PDB entry 9BQ2 | electron microscopy, 3.50 A resolution | chains A and B

Chain A:
Name: Flotillin-2
From: Homo sapiens
UniProtKB: J3QLD9 (J3QLD9_HUMAN); residue numbers follow UniProt; this construct covers 1-402
Sequence (402 residues; numbered 1 to 402; the number before each row is that of its first residue):
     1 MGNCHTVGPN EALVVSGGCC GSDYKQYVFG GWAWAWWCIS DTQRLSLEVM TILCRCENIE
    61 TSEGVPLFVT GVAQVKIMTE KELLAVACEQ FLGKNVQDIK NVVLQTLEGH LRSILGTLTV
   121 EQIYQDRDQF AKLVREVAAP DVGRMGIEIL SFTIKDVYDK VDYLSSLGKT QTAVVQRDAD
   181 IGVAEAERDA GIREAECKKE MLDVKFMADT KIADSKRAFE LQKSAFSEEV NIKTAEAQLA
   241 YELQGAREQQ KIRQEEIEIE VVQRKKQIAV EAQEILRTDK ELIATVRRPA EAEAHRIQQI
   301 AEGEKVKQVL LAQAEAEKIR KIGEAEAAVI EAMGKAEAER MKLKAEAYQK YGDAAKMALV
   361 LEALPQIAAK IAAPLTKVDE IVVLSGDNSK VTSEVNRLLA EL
Reported in the primary citation:
  - post-translational modification sites: Gly2, Tyr163 (citing earlier work)

Chain B:
Name: Flotillin-1
From: Homo sapiens
UniProtKB: O75955 (FLOT1_HUMAN); residues 1-422 here = UniProt positions 1-422
Sequence (422 residues; each row starts with the number of its first residue):
     1 MFFTCGPNEA MVVSGFCRSP PVMVAGGRVF VLPCIQQIQR ISLNTLTLNV KSEKVYTRHG
    61 VPISVTGIAQ VKIQGQNKEM LAAACQMFLG KTEAEIAHIA LETLEGHQRA IMAHMTVEEI
   121 YKDRQKFSEQ VFKVASSDLV NMGISVVSYT LKDIHDDQDY LHSLGKARTA QVQKDARIGE
   181 AEAKRDAGIR EAKAKQEKVS AQYLSEIEMA KAQRDYELKK AAYDIEVNTR RAQADLAYQL
   241 QVAKTKQQIE EQRVQVQVVE RAQQVAVQEQ EIARREKELE ARVRKPAEAE RYKLERLAEA
   301 EKSQLIMQAE AEAASVRMRG EAEAFAIGAR ARAEAEQMAK KAEAFQLYQE AAQLDMLLEK
   361 LPQVAEEISG PLTSANKITL VSSGSGTMGA AKVTGEVLDI LTRLPESVER LTGVSISQVN
   421 HK
Swiss-Prot annotation at these positions:
  - modified residue: Ser19 (Phosphoserine), Ser163 (Phosphoserine), Ser385 (Phosphoserine), Thr387 (Phosphothreonine)
Reported in the primary citation:
  - post-translational modification sites: Tyr160 (citing earlier work)

Chain A / chain B interface:
Pairs across the interface - 203 pairs, chain A then chain B:
  Val14(A) - Pro7(B)
  Ser16(A) - Thr4(B)
  Ser16(A) - Cys5(B)  hydrogen bond (side chain-backbone)
  Ser16(A) - Gly26(B)
  Ser16(A) - Gly27(B)
  Gly17(A) - Arg28(B)
  Ser22(A) - Gly27(B)
  Ser22(A) - Arg28(B)  hydrogen bond (backbone-backbone)
  Asp23(A) - Val24(B)
  Tyr24(A) - Gly26(B)
  Tyr24(A) - Gly27(B)
  Lys25(A) - Pro7(B)
  Lys25(A) - Ala25(B)
  Lys25(A) - Gly26(B)
  Cys38(A) - Phe2(B)
  Ile39(A) - Phe2(B)  hydrophobic
  Ile39(A) - Thr4(B)
  Asp41(A) - Thr4(B)
  Gln43(A) - Gly6(B)
  Asn58(A) - His155(B)  hydrogen bond
  Glu60(A) - Tyr121(B)
  Glu60(A) - Ile154(B)
  Thr61(A) - Tyr121(B)  hydrogen bond (backbone-side chain)
  Thr61(A) - Lys122(B)
  Ser62(A) - Lys122(B)  hydrogen bond (backbone-side chain)
  Glu63(A) - Leu164(B)
  Glu63(A) - Gly165(B)
  Gly64(A) - Tyr121(B)  hydrogen bond (backbone-side chain)
  Gly64(A) - Leu164(B)
  Val65(A) - Gly165(B)
  Val65(A) - Arg168(B)
  Cys88(A) - Asn8(B)  hydrogen bond (backbone-side chain)
  Glu89(A) - Pro7(B)
  Glu89(A) - Asn8(B)  hydrogen bond (backbone-side chain)
  Glu89(A) - Leu43(B)
  Glu89(A) - Asn44(B)
  Glu89(A) - Lys72(B)  salt bridge
  Gln90(A) - Asn8(B)
  Gln90(A) - Asn44(B)
  Gln90(A) - Thr45(B)
  Phe91(A) - Asn8(B)
  Leu92(A) - Pro7(B)
  Leu92(A) - Asn8(B)  hydrogen bond (backbone-side chain)
  Lys94(A) - Asn44(B)
  Lys94(A) - Glu93(B)  salt bridge
  Val102(A) - Thr47(B)
  Gln105(A) - Thr47(B)
  Gln105(A) - Ile68(B)
  Gln105(A) - Thr150(B)
  Gln105(A) - Lys152(B)
  Thr106(A) - Gln70(B)
  Thr106(A) - Thr150(B)
  Glu108(A) - Lys152(B)  salt bridge
  Gly109(A) - Thr150(B)
  Arg112(A) - Leu151(B)  hydrogen bond (side chain-backbone)
  Arg112(A) - Lys152(B)  hydrogen bond (side chain-backbone)
  Ser113(A) - Arg124(B)
  Ser113(A) - Gln125(B)
  Gly116(A) - Lys122(B)
  Thr117(A) - Lys122(B)
  Asp141(A) - Ser148(B)  hydrogen bond
  Met145(A) - Gln70(B)  hydrogen bond
  Met145(A) - Val147(B)  hydrophobic
  Tyr163(A) - Gly165(B)  hydrogen bond (side chain-backbone)
  Tyr163(A) - Lys166(B)
  Tyr163(A) - Thr169(B)
  Ser166(A) - Val172(B)
  Lys169(A) - Glu180(B)  salt bridge
  Ala173(A) - Ala183(B)  hydrophobic
  Ile181(A) - Arg190(B)
  Ala184(A) - Ala194(B)  hydrophobic
  Glu187(A) - Lys198(B)  salt bridge
  Arg188(A) - Lys193(B)  hydrogen bond (side chain-backbone)
  Arg188(A) - Ala194(B)
  Arg188(A) - Glu197(B)  salt bridge
  Ile192(A) - Ala201(B)  hydrophobic
  Ala195(A) - Ser205(B)  hydrogen bond (backbone-side chain)
  Ala195(A) - Met209(B)
  Lys198(A) - Met209(B)
  Lys199(A) - Ser205(B)
  Lys199(A) - Glu208(B)
  Lys199(A) - Met209(B)
  Leu202(A) - Met209(B)  hydrophobic
  Phe206(A) - Met209(B)
  Phe206(A) - Ala212(B)
  Phe206(A) - Gln213(B)
  Phe206(A) - Tyr216(B)
  Asp209(A) - Tyr216(B)
  Thr210(A) - Tyr216(B)
  Asp214(A) - Tyr223(B)  hydrogen bond
  Leu221(A) - Glu226(B)
  Ser224(A) - Arg230(B)
  Ser224(A) - Ala234(B)
  Glu228(A) - Arg230(B)
  Glu228(A) - Gln233(B)
  Glu228(A) - Ala234(B)  hydrogen bond (side chain-backbone)
  Glu228(A) - Ala237(B)
  Asn231(A) - Ala234(B)  hydrogen bond (side chain-backbone)
  Asn231(A) - Tyr238(B)
  Ile232(A) - Gln241(B)
  Ala235(A) - Tyr238(B)
  Glu236(A) - Gln241(B)  hydrogen bond
  Leu239(A) - Thr245(B)
  Leu239(A) - Ile249(B)
  Leu243(A) - Ile249(B)  hydrophobic
  Ala246(A) - Val256(B)
  Gln250(A) - Gln255(B)
  Gln250(A) - Val256(B)
  Gln250(A) - Val259(B)
  Gln254(A) - Val259(B)
  Gln254(A) - Gln263(B)
  Ile257(A) - Gln263(B)
  Ile257(A) - Gln264(B)
  Glu260(A) - Val267(B)
  Val261(A) - Gln263(B)
  Val261(A) - Ala266(B)  hydrophobic
  Val261(A) - Val267(B)  hydrophobic
  Arg264(A) - Val267(B)
  Arg264(A) - Gln270(B)
  Arg264(A) - Glu271(B)  salt bridge
  Lys265(A) - Gln270(B)
  Ile268(A) - Gln270(B)
  Ile268(A) - Ala273(B)  hydrophobic
  Ile268(A) - Lys277(B)
  Glu271(A) - Arg274(B)
  Glu271(A) - Lys277(B)
  Ile275(A) - Lys277(B)
  Ile275(A) - Glu280(B)
  Thr278(A) - Ala281(B)
  Asp279(A) - Lys285(B)  salt bridge
  Leu282(A) - Lys285(B)
  Leu282(A) - Pro286(B)
  Leu282(A) - Ala289(B)  hydrophobic
  Val286(A) - Ala289(B)
  Arg287(A) - Tyr292(B)
  Ala290(A) - Lys293(B)
  Ala294(A) - Arg296(B)
  Ala294(A) - Ala300(B)
  Ile297(A) - Ala300(B)
  Ile297(A) - Gln304(B)
  Ala301(A) - Met307(B)
  Glu302(A) - Met307(B)
  Lys305(A) - Met307(B)
  Lys305(A) - Glu310(B)
  Gln308(A) - Ala311(B)
  Ala312(A) - Ser315(B)
  Ala316(A) - Met318(B)
  Ala316(A) - Ala322(B)
  Ile319(A) - Glu323(B)
  Ala327(A) - Ala329(B)
  Ala327(A) - Ala333(B)
  Ile330(A) - Ala333(B)  hydrophobic
  Ile330(A) - Gln337(B)  hydrogen bond (backbone-side chain)
  Glu331(A) - Ala333(B)
  Glu331(A) - Glu336(B)
  Gly334(A) - Gln337(B)
  Lys335(A) - Glu336(B)  salt bridge
  Glu337(A) - Lys341(B)  salt bridge
  Met341(A) - Lys341(B)
  Met341(A) - Ala344(B)  hydrophobic
  Met341(A) - Tyr348(B)
  Lys342(A) - Leu347(B)
  Lys344(A) - Asp355(B)  salt bridge
  Ala345(A) - Leu347(B)  hydrophobic
  Ala345(A) - Tyr348(B)  hydrophobic
  Tyr348(A) - Ala351(B)
  Tyr348(A) - Ala352(B)  hydrophobic
  Tyr348(A) - Asp355(B)  hydrogen bond
  Leu359(A) - Leu358(B)  hydrophobic
  Val360(A) - Leu358(B)
  Ala363(A) - Leu358(B)  hydrophobic
  Ile367(A) - Leu361(B)  hydrophobic
  Ile367(A) - Pro362(B)
  Lys370(A) - Ala365(B)
  Lys370(A) - Glu366(B)  salt bridge
  Lys370(A) - Ser369(B)  hydrogen bond (backbone-side chain)
  Ile371(A) - Thr394(B)
  Ile371(A) - Leu398(B)  hydrophobic
  Ala373(A) - Ser369(B)
  Ala373(A) - Thr373(B)
  Pro374(A) - Ser369(B)
  Pro374(A) - Thr373(B)
  Pro374(A) - Ile378(B)
  Leu375(A) - Ala390(B)  hydrophobic
  Leu375(A) - Thr394(B)
  Lys377(A) - Thr373(B)
  Lys377(A) - Ala375(B)  hydrogen bond (side chain-backbone)
  Lys377(A) - Lys377(B)
  Lys377(A) - Ile378(B)  hydrogen bond (backbone-backbone)
  Val378(A) - Ile378(B)
  Asp379(A) - Lys377(B)  salt bridge
  Asp379(A) - Ile378(B)  hydrogen bond (backbone-backbone)
  Glu380(A) - Lys377(B)  salt bridge
  Glu380(A) - Thr379(B)
  Glu380(A) - Leu380(B)  hydrogen bond (backbone-backbone)
  Ile381(A) - Leu380(B)
  Ile381(A) - Met388(B)  hydrophobic
  Val382(A) - Leu380(B)  hydrogen bond (backbone-backbone)
  Val382(A) - Val381(B)
  Val382(A) - Ser382(B)  hydrogen bond (backbone-backbone)
  Val383(A) - Met388(B)  hydrophobic
  Leu384(A) - Ser382(B)  hydrogen bond (backbone-backbone)
  Asn388(A) - Gly384(B)
Other interface residues (no listed pair), chain A (145 interface residues in all): Ser40, Val86, Val137, Thr170, Glu196, Asp203, Ala213, Arg217, Glu220, Thr234, Gln238, Glu242, Gln249, Arg253, Ala272, Glu274, Glu291, Val309, Glu315, Arg320, Gly323, Met333, Ala338, Gln349, Tyr351, Lys356, Gln366, Ala372, Asp387
Other interface residues (no listed pair), chain B (148 interface residues in all): Gln76, Asp153, Asp175, Ala176, Gly179, Gln202, Val227, Arg231, Val242, Lys246, Gln248, Gln252, Arg253, Glu260, Ala314, Arg319, Phe325, Ala326, Arg330, Glu334, Lys340, Gln349, Leu354, Leu372, Asn376, Ser383, Ser385, Val393, Val397

Summary:
The interface between chain A and chain B involves 145 residues on one side and 148 on the other, with 30
hydrogen bonds and 14 salt bridges. Polar contacts include Glu89(A)-Lys72(B), Lys94(A)-Glu93(B) and
Glu108(A)-Lys152(B). The paper reports modification sites Gly2(A), Tyr163(A) and Tyr160(B).
Chain A is Flotillin-2 and chain B is Flotillin-1, both from Homo sapiens; the structure, Structure of the
flotillin complex in a native membrane environment, was determined by electron microscopy.
